PDB entry 3HZF | X-ray diffraction, 2.50 A resolution | chain A

== Chain A ==
Protein: Thyroid hormone receptor, alpha isoform 1 variant
Source organism: Homo sapiens
UniProtKB: Q59FW3 (Q59FW3_HUMAN); residues 148-410 here correspond to UniProt positions 135-397 (UniProt number = residue number - 13)
Amino-acid sequence (269 residues; each row starts with the number of its first residue):
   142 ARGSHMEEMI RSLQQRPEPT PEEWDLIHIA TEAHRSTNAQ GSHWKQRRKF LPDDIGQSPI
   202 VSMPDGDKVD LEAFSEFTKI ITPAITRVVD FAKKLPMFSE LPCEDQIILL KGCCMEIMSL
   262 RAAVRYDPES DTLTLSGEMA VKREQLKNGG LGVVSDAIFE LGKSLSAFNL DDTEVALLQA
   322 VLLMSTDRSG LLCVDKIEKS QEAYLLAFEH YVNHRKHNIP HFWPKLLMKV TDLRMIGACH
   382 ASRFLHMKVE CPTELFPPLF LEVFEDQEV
Disordered / not traced: 142-144, 408-410
Construct notes: expression tag (142-147)
Modified positions: Cys244, Cys334, Cys380, Cys392 (s-(dimethylarsenic)cysteine; CAS)
Residues lining bound ligands: B72 ({4-[4-hydroxy-3-(1-methylethyl)benzyl]-3,5-dimethylphenoxy}acetic acid): Phe215, Phe218, Thr219, Ile221, Ile222, Ala225, Arg228, Met256, Met259, Ser260, Arg262, Ala263, Thr275, Leu276, Ser277, Gly278, Leu287, Gly290, Gly291, Leu292, Ile299, His381, Met388, Phe401
From the paper describing this entry:
  - conformationally variable residues (side-chain flip): Arg228
  - contacts within the chain: Arg228-Ser277 (backbone contact)

== Overview ==
Ligands of chain A: compound B72. From the paper: conformational variability at Arg228; contacts within the
chain involving Arg228 and Ser277.
Chain A is Thyroid hormone receptor, alpha isoform 1 variant (Homo sapiens); the structure, Structure of
TR-alfa bound to selective thyromimetic GC-1 in C2 space group, was determined by X-ray diffraction together
with 3ILZ and 3IMY from the same study.
